Entry 6CPU (X-ray diffraction, 1.80 A resolution); this record covers chain A.

[Chain A]
Name: Phosphodiesterase
Source organism: Candida albicans
Notes: EC 3.1.4.-
Reference sequence: Q8NJP9 (Q8NJP9_CANAX); numbering as in UniProt (aligned over 1-571)
Chain sequence (571 residues; numbered 1 to 571; the number before each row is that of its first residue):
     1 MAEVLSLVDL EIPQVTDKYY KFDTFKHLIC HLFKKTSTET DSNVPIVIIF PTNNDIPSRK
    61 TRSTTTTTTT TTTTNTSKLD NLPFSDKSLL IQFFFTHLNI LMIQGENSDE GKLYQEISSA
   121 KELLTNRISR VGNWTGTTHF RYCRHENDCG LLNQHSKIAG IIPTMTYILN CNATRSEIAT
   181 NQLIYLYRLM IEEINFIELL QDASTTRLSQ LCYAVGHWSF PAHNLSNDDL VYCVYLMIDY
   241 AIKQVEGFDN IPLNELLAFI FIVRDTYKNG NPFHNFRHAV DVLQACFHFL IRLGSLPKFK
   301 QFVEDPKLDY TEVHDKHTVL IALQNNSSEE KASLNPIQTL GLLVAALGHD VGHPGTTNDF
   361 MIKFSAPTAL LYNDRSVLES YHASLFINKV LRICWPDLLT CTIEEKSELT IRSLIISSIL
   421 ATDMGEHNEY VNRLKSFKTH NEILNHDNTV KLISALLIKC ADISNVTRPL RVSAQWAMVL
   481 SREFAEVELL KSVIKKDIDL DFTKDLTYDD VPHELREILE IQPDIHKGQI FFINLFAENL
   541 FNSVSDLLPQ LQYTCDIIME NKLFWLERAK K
Unresolved in the structure: 53-74, 105-108, 143-155, 325-329, 571
Sequence notes: conflict K316 (Thr in Q8NJP9)
Ion coordination: Zn2+: H278, H349, D350, D462; Mg2+ near D350 (its only coordinating residue here)

[Overview]
The Zn2+ site is built by H278, H349, D350 and D462.
Chain A is Phosphodiesterase (Candida albicans); the structure, Crystal structure of yeast caPDE2, was
determined by X-ray diffraction together with 6CPT from the same study.
